Entry 7WL5 (X-ray diffraction, 2.80 A resolution); this record covers chains C and E of the 6 polymer chains in the assembly.

Chain C (and E):
Molecule: Hemagglutinin
Source organism: Influenza A virus
Notes: chain E of this document is another copy of the same molecule, construct and numbering; everything in this record applies to it too
Reference sequence: D1LPE3 (D1LPE3_9INFA); residues 1-321 here correspond to UniProt positions 17-337 (UniProt number = residue number + 16)
Chain sequence (321 residues; each row starts with the number of its first residue):
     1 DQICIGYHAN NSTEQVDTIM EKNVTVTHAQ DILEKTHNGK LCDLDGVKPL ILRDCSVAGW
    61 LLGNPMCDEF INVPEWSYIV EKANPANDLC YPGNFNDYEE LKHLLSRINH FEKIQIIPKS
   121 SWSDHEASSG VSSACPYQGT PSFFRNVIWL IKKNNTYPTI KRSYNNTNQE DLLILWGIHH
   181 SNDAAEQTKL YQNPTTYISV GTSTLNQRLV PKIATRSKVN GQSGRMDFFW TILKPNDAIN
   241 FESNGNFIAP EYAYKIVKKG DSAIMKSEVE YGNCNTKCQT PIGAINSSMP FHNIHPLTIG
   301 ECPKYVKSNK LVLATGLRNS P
Disulfides: Cys42-Cys274, Cys55-Cys67, Cys90-Cys135, Cys278-Cys302
Glycans and other covalent adducts: N-acetylglucosamine (NAG) linked to Asn11, Asn23, Asn154, Asn165, Asn286

How chain C and chain E interact:
Residue-residue contacts (16; chain C residue first):
  His180(C) with Asn206(E)
  Lys212(C) with Asn206(E), hydrogen bond (side chain-backbone)
  Ala214(C) with Ser199(E)
  Thr215(C) with Asn240(E); Glu242(E)
  Arg216(C) with Gly201(E); Asn206(E), hydrogen bond
  Ser217(C) with Thr202(E); Ser203(E); Asp237(E), hydrogen bond; Ala238(E), hydrogen bond (side chain-backbone); Asn240(E)
  Val219(C) with Ser203(E)
  Arg225(C) with Thr202(E); Ser203(E); Asn206(E)
Interface residues without a listed pair, chain E (11 interface residues in all): Leu205, Arg208

Overview:
8 residues of chain C and 11 residues of chain E are in contact; the contacts include 4 hydrogen bonds. Polar
contacts include Lys212(C)-Asn206(E), Arg216(C)-Asn206(E) and Ser217(C)-Asp237(E). Covalently linked
N-acetylglucosamine: at Asn11(C), Asn23(C), Asn154(C), Asn165(C) and Asn286(C).
Both chains are Hemagglutinin (Influenza A virus). Entry 7WL5 (Structure of an avian influenza H5
hemagglutinin from the influenza virus A/Equine/Guangxi/25/2010(H5N1) and A/Equine/Guangxi/68/2010(H5N1)) was
determined by X-ray diffraction.
